Entry 7VU8 (electron microscopy, 3.00 A resolution); this record covers chain B.

== Chain B ==
Protein: Flax rust resistance protein
From: Linum usitatissimum
Reference sequence: Q9XEH4 (Q9XEH4_LINUS); residue numbers follow UniProt; this construct covers 27-230
Amino-acid sequence (204 residues; numbered 27 to 230; the number before each row is that of its first residue):
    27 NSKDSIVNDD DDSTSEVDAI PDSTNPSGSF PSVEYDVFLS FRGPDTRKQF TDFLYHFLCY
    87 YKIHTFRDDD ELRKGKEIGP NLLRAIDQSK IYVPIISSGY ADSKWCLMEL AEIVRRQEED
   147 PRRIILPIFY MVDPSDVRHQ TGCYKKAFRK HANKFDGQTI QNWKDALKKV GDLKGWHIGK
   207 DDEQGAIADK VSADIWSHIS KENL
Disordered / not traced: 27-58, 229-230
Construct notes: engineered mutation Gly197 (Glu in Q9XEH4)
Ligand contacts: 2',3'- cyclic AMP (ACK): Phe64, Leu65, Ser66, Phe67, Arg68, Gly69, Pro70, Arg73, Asp94, Asp95, Asp96, Glu97, Leu98, Arg99, Leu108, Tyr126, Ser129, Trp131, Cys132, Glu135
From the paper describing this entry:
  - mutagenesis - C132A, K200E: unchanged catalytic activity on NADase
  - mutagenesis - C132A: unchanged catalytic activity on nuclease
  - mutagenesis - C132A: decreased catalytic activity on 2',3'-cAMP/cGMP synthetase
  - catalytic residues: Glu135 (citing earlier work)
  - binding site for 2',3'- cyclic AMP: Trp131, Cys132, Glu135
  - mutagenesis - K200E: decreased catalytic activity on nuclease
  - mutagenesis - K200E: decreased catalytic activity on synthetase
  - mutagenesis - F79A/E209A: decreased catalytic activity

== In short ==
Ligands of chain B: 2',3'- cyclic AMP. The paper reports the catalytic residue Glu135; C132A reduces catalytic
activity on 2',3'-cAMP/cGMP synthetase; 3 substitutions were tested in all.
Chain B is Flax rust resistance protein (Linum usitatissimum); the structure, L7-Tir domain with bound ligand,
was determined by electron microscopy (same publication as 7X5K, 7X5L and 7X5M).
